Entry 4CEX (X-ray diffraction, 1.59 A resolution); this record covers chains A and C of the 3 polymer chains in the assembly.

[Chain A]
Molecule: Urease subunit gamma
Organism: Sporosarcina pasteurii
Notes: EC 3.5.1.5
UniProt: P41022 (URE3_BACPA); residue numbers follow UniProt; this construct covers 1-100
Sequence (100 residues; row label = number of the first residue in the row):
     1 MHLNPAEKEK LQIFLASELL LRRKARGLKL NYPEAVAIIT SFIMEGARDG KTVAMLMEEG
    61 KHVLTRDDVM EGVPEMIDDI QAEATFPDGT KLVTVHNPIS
Modified residues: Met1 (n-carboxymethionine; CXM)

[Chain C]
Molecule: Urease subunit alpha
Organism: Sporosarcina pasteurii
Notes: EC 3.5.1.5
UniProt: P41020 (URE1_BACPA); the construct has insertions or renumbered stretches relative to UniProt, so the offset changes along the chain: 1-28 = UniProt 1-28; 30-570 = UniProt 29-569
Sequence (570 residues; row label = number of the first residue in the row):
     1 MKINRQQYAE SYGPTVGDEV RLADTDLWIE VEKDYTTYGD EVNFGGGKVL REGMGENGTY
    61 TRTENVLDLL LTNALILDYT GIYKADIGVK DGYIVGIGKG GNPDIMDGVT PNMIVGTATE
   121 VIAAEGKIVT AGGIDTHVHF INPDQVDVAL ANGITTLFGG GTGPAEGSKA TTVTPGPWNI
   181 EKMLKSTEGL PINVGILGKG HGSSIAPIME QIDAGAAGLK IHEDWGATPA SIDRSLTVAD
   241 EADVQVAIHS DTLNEAGFLE DTLRAINGRV IHSFHVEGAG GGHAPDIMAM AGHPNVLPSS
   301 TNPTRPFTVN TIDEHLDMLM VCHHLKQNIP EDVAFADSRI RPETIAAEDI LHDLGIISMM
   361 STDALAMGRA GEMVLRTWQT ADKMKKQRGP LAEEKNGSDN FRLKRYVSKY TINPAIAQGI
   421 AHEVGSIEEG KFADLVLWEP KFFGVKADRV IKGGIIAYAQ IGDPSASIPT PQPVMGRRMY
   481 GTVGDLIHDT NITFMSKSSI QQGVPAKLGL KRRIGTVKNC RNIGKKDMKW NDVTTDIDIN
   541 PETYEVKVDG EVLTCEPVKE LPMAQRYFLF
Modified residues: Lys220 (lysine nz-carboxylic acid; KCX)
Construct notes: conflict Glu19 (Arg in P41020), Trp28 (Gly in P41020), Thr36 (Tyr35 in P41020), Thr37 (Tyr36 in P41020), Tyr38 (Leu37 in P41020), Leu263 (Val262 in P41020), Ile420 (Met419 in P41020); insertion (29)
Ion coordination: Ni2+ site 1: His137, His139, Lys220, Asp363 (together with fluoride ion); Ni2+ site 2: Lys220, His249, His275 (together with fluoride ion)
UniProt features mapped onto this chain:
  - active site: His324 (Proton donor)

[Interface between chain A and chain C]
Pairs across the interface (39):
  Ala6(A) - Ser465(C)
  Glu9(A) - Pro464(C)
  Glu9(A) - Pro473(C)
  Glu9(A) - Arg477(C)  salt bridge
  Lys10(A) - Asp463(C)  salt bridge
  Gln12(A) - Met475(C)
  Ile13(A) - Gln472(C)
  Ile13(A) - Pro473(C)
  Leu19(A) - Phe570(C)  hydrophobic
  Arg23(A) - Leu569(C)  hydrogen bond (side chain-backbone)
  Arg23(A) - Phe570(C)
  Asn31(A) - Gln565(C)  hydrogen bond (side chain-backbone)
  Asn31(A) - Arg566(C)
  Asn31(A) - Phe568(C)  hydrogen bond (side chain-backbone)
  Tyr32(A) - Phe442(C)  hydrophobic
  Tyr32(A) - Arg566(C)  hydrogen bond (backbone-backbone)
  Pro33(A) - Arg566(C)
  Pro33(A) - Tyr567(C)
  Pro33(A) - Leu569(C)
  Glu34(A) - Leu569(C)
  Val36(A) - Gln472(C)
  Thr40(A) - Gln472(C)
  Met70(A) - Gln565(C)
  Met70(A) - Arg566(C)
  Glu71(A) - Arg566(C)  hydrogen bond (backbone-side chain)
  Val73(A) - Arg566(C)
  Met76(A) - Lys441(C)  hydrogen bond (backbone-side chain)
  Met76(A) - Arg566(C)
  Met76(A) - Tyr567(C)  hydrophobic
  Asp78(A) - Lys441(C)  salt bridge
  Gln81(A) - Ile468(C)
  Gln81(A) - Thr470(C)  hydrogen bond
  Gln81(A) - Pro471(C)
  Gln81(A) - Gln472(C)  hydrogen bond (backbone-backbone)
  Glu83(A) - Ala466(C)
  Glu83(A) - Ser467(C)  hydrogen bond
  Leu92(A) - Ser467(C)
  Leu92(A) - Ile468(C)  hydrophobic
  Leu92(A) - Pro471(C)  hydrophobic
Interface residues without a listed pair, chain A (24 interface residues in all): Ala16, Met44, Ala82

[Summary]
24 residues of chain A and 20 residues of chain C are in contact; the contacts include 9 hydrogen bonds and 3
salt bridges. Among the polar pairs are Glu9(A)-Arg477(C), Lys10(A)-Asp463(C) and Asp78(A)-Lys441(C). Curated
annotation (UniProt) lists active-site residue His324(C) on chain C.
Here chain A is Urease subunit gamma and chain C is Urease subunit alpha, both from Sporosarcina pasteurii.
Entry 4CEX (1.59 A resolution Fluoride inhibited Sporosarcina pasteurii urease) was determined by X-ray
diffraction (same publication as 4CEU).
